5UHC - chains C and G of the 9 polymer chains in the assembly; structure by X-ray diffraction, 3.80 A resolution.

# Chain C
Molecule: DNA-directed RNA polymerase subunit beta
Organism: Mycobacterium tuberculosis (strain ATCC 25618 / H37Rv)
Notes: EC 2.7.7.6
UniProt: P9WGY9 (RPOB_MYCTU); residue numbers follow UniProt; this construct covers 1-1178
Sequence (1178 residues; each row starts with the number of its first residue):
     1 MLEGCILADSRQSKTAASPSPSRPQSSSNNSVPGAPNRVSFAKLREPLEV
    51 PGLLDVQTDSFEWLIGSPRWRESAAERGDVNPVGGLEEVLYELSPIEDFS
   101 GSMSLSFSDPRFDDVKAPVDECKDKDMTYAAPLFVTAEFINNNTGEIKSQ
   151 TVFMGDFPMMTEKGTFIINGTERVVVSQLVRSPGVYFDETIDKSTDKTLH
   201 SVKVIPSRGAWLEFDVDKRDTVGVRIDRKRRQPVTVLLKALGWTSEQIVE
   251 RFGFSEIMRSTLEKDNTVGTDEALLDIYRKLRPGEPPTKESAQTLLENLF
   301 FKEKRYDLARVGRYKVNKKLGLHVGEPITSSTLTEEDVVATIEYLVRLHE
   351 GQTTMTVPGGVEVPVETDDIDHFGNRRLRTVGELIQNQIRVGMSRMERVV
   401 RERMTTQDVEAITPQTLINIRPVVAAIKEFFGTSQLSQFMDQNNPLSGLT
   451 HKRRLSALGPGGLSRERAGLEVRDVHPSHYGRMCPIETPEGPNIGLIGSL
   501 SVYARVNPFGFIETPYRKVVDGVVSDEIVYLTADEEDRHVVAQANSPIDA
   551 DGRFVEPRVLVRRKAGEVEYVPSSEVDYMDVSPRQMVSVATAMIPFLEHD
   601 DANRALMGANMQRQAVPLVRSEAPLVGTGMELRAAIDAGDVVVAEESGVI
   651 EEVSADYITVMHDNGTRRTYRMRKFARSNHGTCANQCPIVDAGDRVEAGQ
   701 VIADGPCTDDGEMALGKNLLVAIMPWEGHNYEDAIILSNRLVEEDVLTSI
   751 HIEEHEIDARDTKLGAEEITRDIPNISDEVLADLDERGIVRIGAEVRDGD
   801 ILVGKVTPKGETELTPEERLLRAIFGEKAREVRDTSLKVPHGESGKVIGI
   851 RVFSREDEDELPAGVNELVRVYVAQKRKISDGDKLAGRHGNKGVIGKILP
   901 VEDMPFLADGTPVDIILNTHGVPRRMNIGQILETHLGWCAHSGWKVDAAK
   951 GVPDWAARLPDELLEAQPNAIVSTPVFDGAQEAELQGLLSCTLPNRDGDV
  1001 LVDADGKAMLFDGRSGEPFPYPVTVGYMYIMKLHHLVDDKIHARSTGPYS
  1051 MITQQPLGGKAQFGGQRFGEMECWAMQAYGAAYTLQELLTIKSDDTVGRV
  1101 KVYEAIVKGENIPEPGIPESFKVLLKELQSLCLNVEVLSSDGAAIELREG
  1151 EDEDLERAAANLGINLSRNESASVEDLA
Disordered / not traced: 1-27, 1154-1178
Ligand contacts: rifampicin (RFP): Arg-173, Val-176, Ser-434, Gln-435, Leu-436, Ser-437, Gln-438, Phe-439, Met-440, Asp-441, His-451, Arg-454, Ser-456, Leu-458, Arg-465, Pro-489, Asn-493, Ile-497, Asn-610, Arg-613, His-680
Curated features (UniProtKB/Swiss-Prot):
  - natural variant: Val-423 (V423A: In strain: vr1), Leu-436 (L436P: In strain: vr2), Ser-437 (S437T: In strain: vr3), Gln-438 to Asp-441 (sequence variant, change not given here; In strain: RJ49), Gln-438 (Q438L: In strain: vr4), Phe-439 (F439V: In strain: RJ37), Met-440 to Asn-443 (deletion: In strain: RJ55), Asp-441 (D441V: In strain: vr3), Leu-449 to Lys-452 (sequence variant, change not given here; In strain: RJ48), His-451 (H451D: In strain: vr5; H451L: In strain: SP28; H451N: In strain: vr6; H451P: In strain: vr8; H451Q: In strain: vr1; H451R: In strain: vr7), Ser-456 (S456L: In strain: vr11 and RJ37; S456Q: In strain: vr9; S456W: In strain: vr10), Leu-458 (L458P: In strain: vr12 and SP22)
  - mutagenesis: Glu-138 (E138R: Weakens interaction with TRCF and CarD), Ile-147 (I147A: Weakens interaction with TRCF and CarD), Lys-148 (K148A: Does not affect association with TRCF, but weakens interaction with CarD), Ser-149 (S149A: Does not affect association with TRCF, but weakens interaction with CarD)

# Chain G
Molecule: 16-nt DNA strand
Sequence (16 nucleotides; row label = number of the first residue in the row):
     5 CATCCGTGAGTCCAGG
Disordered / not traced: 20

# Chain C / chain G interface
Pairs across the interface (10):
  Arg-225(C) / DC8(G)  salt bridge to the phosphate
  Arg-230(C) / DC8(G)  salt bridge to the phosphate
  Glu-466(C) / DA13(G)  hydrogen bond to the base
  Gly-1059(C) / DA18(G)  phosphate contact
  Lys-1060(C) / DA18(G)  hydrogen bond to the phosphate
  Arg-1067(C) / DC16(G)  salt bridge to the phosphate
  Arg-1067(C) / DC17(G)  phosphate contact
  Gly-1069(C) / DC16(G)  phosphate contact
  Met-1071(C) / DG14(G)  sugar contact
  Met-1071(C) / DT15(G)  sugar contact
Interface residues without a listed pair, chain C (13 interface residues in all): Ser-194, Lys-218, Ala-1061, Gln-1066, Glu-1072
Interface residues without a listed pair, chain G (10 interface residues in all): DA6, DT7, DG19

# Summary
13 residues of chain C and 10 residues of chain G are in contact, with 2 hydrogen bonds and 3 salt bridges.
Among the polar pairs are Glu-466(C)/DA13(G), Lys-1060(C)/DA18(G) and Arg-225(C)/DC8(G). Chain C binds
rifampicin. Curated annotation (UniProt) lists 4 mutagenesis sites on chain C.
Here chain C is DNA-directed RNA polymerase subunit beta (Mycobacterium tuberculosis (strain ATCC 25618 /
H37Rv)) and chain G is a 16-nt DNA strand. Entry 5UHC (Crystal structure of Mycobacterium tuberculosis
transcription initiation complex containing 3nt RNA in complex with Rifampin) was determined by X-ray
diffraction, deposited together with 5UH5, 5UH6, 5UH8, 5UH9, 5UHA, 5UHB and 4 further entries.
